5PAK - chains A and C; structure by X-ray diffraction, 1.56 A resolution.

== Chain A ==
Molecule: Coagulation factor VII light chain
Source organism: Homo sapiens
Notes: EC 3.4.21.21
UniProtKB: P08709 (FA7_HUMAN); residues 149-212 here = UniProt positions 149-212
Amino-acid sequence (64 residues; each row starts with the number of its first residue):
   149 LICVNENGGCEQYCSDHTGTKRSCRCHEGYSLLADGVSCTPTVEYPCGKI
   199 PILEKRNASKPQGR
Unresolved in the structure: 206-212
Swiss-Prot annotation at these positions:
  - site: Arg212 (Cleavage)
  - glycosylation: Asn205 (N-linked (GlcNAc...) asparagine)
  - natural variant: Cys151 (C151S: In FA7D), Glu154 (E154K: In FA7D), Gly156 (G156S: In FA7D), Gly157 (G157C: In FA7D; G157S: In FA7D; G157V: In FA7D), Gln160 (Q160R: In FA7D), Ser171 (S171F: In FA7D), Gly177 (G177R: In FA7D), Leu181 (L181P: In FA7D), Asp183 (D183N: In FA7D), Ser186 (S186F: In FA7D), Pro189 (P189S: In FA7D), Pro194 (P194L: In FA7D; P194T: In FA7D), 4 further natural variant entries in UniProt
Disulfide bonds: Cys151-Cys162, Cys158-Cys172, Cys174-Cys187

== Chain C ==
Molecule: Coagulation factor VII heavy chain
Source organism: Homo sapiens
Notes: EC 3.4.21.21
UniProtKB: P08709 (FA7_HUMAN); numbering as in UniProt (aligned over 213-466)
Amino-acid sequence (254 residues; each row starts with the number of its first residue):
   213 IVGGKVCPKGECPWQVLLLVNGAQLCGGTLINTIWVVSAAHCFDKIKNWR
   263 NLIAVLGEHDLSEHDGDEQSRRVAQVIIPSTYVPGTTNHDIALLRLHQPV
   313 VLTDHVVPLCLPERTFSERTLAFVRFSLVSGWGQLLDRGATALELMVLNV
   363 PRLMTQDCLQQSRKVGDSPNITEYMFCAGYSDGSKDSCKGDSGGPHATHY
   413 RGTWYLTGIVSWGQGCATVGHFGVYTRVSQYIEWLQKLMRSEPRPGVLLR
   463 APFP
Unresolved in the structure: 376-379
Swiss-Prot annotation at these positions:
  - active site (Charge relay system): His253, Asp302, Ser404
  - binding site (substrate): Asp398
  - glycosylation: Asn382 (N-linked (GlcNAc...) asparagine)
  - natural variant: Ile213 (I213N: In FA7D), Gly216 (G216D: In FA7D), Cys238 (C238F: In FA7D; C238Y: In FA7D), Gly240 (G240R: In FA7D), Thr241 (T241N: In FA7D), Ser250 (S250F: In FA7D), Ala251 (A251P: In FA7D; A251T: In FA7D), Ala252 (A252V: In FA7D), Cys254 (C254R: In FA7D; C254Y: In FA7D), Leu264 (L264P: In FA7D), Ala266 (A266T: In FA7D), Asp272 (D272N: In FA7D), 50 further natural variant entries in UniProt
Disulfide bonds: Cys219-Cys224, Cys238-Cys254, Cys370-Cys389, Cys400-Cys428
Metal / ion sites: Ca2+: Glu270, Asp272, Glu275, Glu280
Residues lining bound ligands: 7YP ((2S)-N-[[4-(aminomethyl)-2-(2-azanyl-2-oxidanylidene-ethoxy)phenyl]methyl]-2-(4-hydroxyphenyl)-2-methoxy-ethanami de): His253, Gly297, Thr298, Thr299, Asp302, Pro381, Asp398, Ser399, Cys400, Lys401, Ser404, Val422, Ser423, Trp424, Gly425, Gln426, Gly427, Cys428, Gly435, Val436

== How chain A and chain C interact ==
Disulfides between the chains: Cys195(A)-Cys322(C)
Pairs across the interface (46; chain A residue first):
  Cys151(A) - Arg331(C)
  Val152(A) - Arg331(C)
  Glu154(A) - Arg413(C)  hydrogen bond (backbone-side chain)
  Asn155(A) - Phe328(C)
  Asn155(A) - Thr332(C)  hydrogen bond
  Asn155(A) - Tyr412(C)
  Asn155(A) - Arg413(C)
  Gly157(A) - Arg413(C)  hydrogen bond (backbone-side chain)
  Cys158(A) - Arg413(C)  hydrogen bond (backbone-side chain)
  Glu159(A) - Tyr412(C)
  Glu159(A) - Arg413(C)
  Gln160(A) - Phe328(C)
  Gln160(A) - Tyr417(C)
  Tyr161(A) - Leu323(C)
  Tyr161(A) - Pro324(C)
  Tyr161(A) - Glu325(C)
  Tyr161(A) - Phe328(C)  hydrophobic
  Tyr161(A) - Tyr417(C)
  Arg173(A) - Glu325(C)  salt bridge
  His175(A) - Leu323(C)
  Tyr178(A) - Thr415(C)
  Tyr193(A) - Leu314(C)
  Tyr193(A) - Thr315(C)
  Tyr193(A) - Asp316(C)  hydrogen bond
  Pro194(A) - Val319(C)
  Cys195(A) - Pro320(C)
  Cys195(A) - Cys322(C)  disulfide
  Cys195(A) - Thr415(C)
  Gly196(A) - Trp226(C)
  Gly196(A) - Pro320(C)  hydrogen bond (backbone-backbone)
  Gly196(A) - Cys322(C)
  Gly196(A) - Thr415(C)
  Gly196(A) - Trp416(C)  hydrogen bond (backbone-backbone)
  Lys197(A) - Trp226(C)
  Lys197(A) - Val319(C)
  Lys197(A) - Gly414(C)  hydrogen bond (side chain-backbone)
  Lys197(A) - Thr415(C)  hydrogen bond
  Ile198(A) - Gly222(C)
  Ile198(A) - Glu223(C)
  Ile198(A) - Trp226(C)  hydrophobic
  Pro199(A) - Asp316(C)
  Pro199(A) - Val319(C)  hydrophobic
  Ile200(A) - Lys221(C)
  Ile200(A) - Glu223(C)
  Leu201(A) - Glu223(C)
  Lys203(A) - Asp316(C)  salt bridge
Also at the interface, not in a pair above, chain A (25 interface residues in all): Cys162, Asp164, Arg204
Also at the interface, not in a pair above, chain C (25 interface residues in all): Pro225, Leu321, Thr327

== Overview ==
Chain A and chain C each contribute 25 residues to their interface; the contacts include 1 disulfide bond, 9
hydrogen bonds and 2 salt bridges. Polar contacts include Arg173(A)-Glu325(C), Lys203(A)-Asp316(C) and
Glu154(A)-Arg413(C). Bound to chain C: compound 7YP.
Chain A is Coagulation factor VII light chain and chain C is Coagulation factor VII heavy chain, both from
Homo sapiens; the structure, Crystal Structure of Factor VIIa in complex with
N-[[4-(aminomethyl)-2-(2-amino-2-oxoethoxy)phenyl]methyl]-2-(4-hydroxyphenyl)-2-methoxyacetamide;hydrochloride,
was determined by X-ray diffraction.
